8BUY - chains A and B; structure by X-ray diffraction, 1.60 A resolution.

Chain A (and B):
Name: Granule associated Rac and RHOG effector protein 1
Source organism: Homo sapiens
Notes: chain B of this document is another copy of the same molecule, construct and numbering; everything in this record applies to it too
UniProt: O15063 (GRRE1_HUMAN); residues 70-208 here = UniProt positions 70-208
Chain sequence (144 residues; row label = number of the first residue in the row):
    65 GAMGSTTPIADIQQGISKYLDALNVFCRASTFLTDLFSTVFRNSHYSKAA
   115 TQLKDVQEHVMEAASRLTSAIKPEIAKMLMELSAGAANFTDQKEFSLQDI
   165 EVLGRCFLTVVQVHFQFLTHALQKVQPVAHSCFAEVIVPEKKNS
Disordered / not traced: 65-68, 203-208 (chain B: 65-69, 150-157, 205-208)
Sequence notes: expression tag (65-69)
From the paper describing this entry:
  - mutagenesis - A140T, A140V, M144K: abolished binding to Rac1
  - mutagenesis - A140V: unchanged binding to Rab35

Interface between chain A and chain B:
Residue-residue contacts - 93 pairs, chain A then chain B:
  Asp75(A) with Leu100(B)
  Gly79(A) with Leu97(B)
  Ile80(A) with Leu97(B), hydrophobic
  Tyr83(A) with Phe90(B), hydrophobic; Ser94(B); Leu97(B), hydrophobic
  Ala86(A) with Phe90(B), hydrophobic; Ala93(B), hydrophobic
  Leu87(A) with Phe90(B), hydrophobic
  Phe90(A) with Tyr83(B), hydrophobic; Ala86(B), hydrophobic; Leu87(B), hydrophobic; His178(B); Phe181(B), hydrophobic
  Ala93(A) with Tyr83(B), hydrophobic; Ala86(B), hydrophobic
  Ser94(A) with Tyr83(B); His178(B)
  Leu97(A) with Gly79(B); Ile80(B); Tyr83(B), hydrophobic; Val174(B), hydrophobic
  Leu100(A) with Asp75(B)
  Phe101(A) with Ile76(B), hydrophobic; Leu167(B); Phe171(B), hydrophobic
  Val104(A) with Phe159(B), hydrophobic; Ile164(B); Leu167(B), hydrophobic
  Phe105(A) with Ile164(B); Leu167(B); Gly168(B); Phe171(B), hydrophobic
  Ser108(A) with Ile164(B)
  His109(A) with Glu165(B), salt bridge
  Tyr110(A) with Ile164(B); Glu165(B), hydrogen bond; Gly168(B)
  Ala114(A) with Phe171(B), hydrophobic
  Leu117(A) with Phe171(B), hydrophobic; Val175(B), hydrophobic
  Gln121(A) with His178(B)
  Gln156(A) with Val104(B); Arg106(B)
  Phe159(A) with Val104(B), hydrophobic
  Ile164(A) with Val104(B); Phe105(B); Ser108(B); Tyr110(B)
  Glu165(A) with His109(B), salt bridge; Tyr110(B), hydrogen bond
  Leu167(A) with Phe101(B); Val104(B), hydrophobic; Phe105(B)
  Gly168(A) with Phe105(B); Tyr110(B)
  Phe171(A) with Phe101(B), hydrophobic; Phe105(B), hydrophobic; Ala114(B), hydrophobic; Leu117(B), hydrophobic; Cys196(B), hydrophobic
  Leu172(A) with Cys196(B), hydrophobic; Glu199(B); Val200(B), hydrophobic
  Val174(A) with Leu97(B), hydrophobic
  Val175(A) with Leu117(B), hydrophobic; Ala193(B), hydrophobic
  Gln176(A) with Phe197(B); Val200(B)
  His178(A) with Phe90(B); Ser94(B); Gln121(B), hydrogen bond
  Phe179(A) with Leu186(B), hydrophobic; Gln190(B); Ala193(B), hydrophobic; Phe197(B), hydrophobic
  Leu182(A) with Leu182(B), hydrophobic; Ala185(B); Leu186(B)
  Thr183(A) with Leu186(B)
  Ala185(A) with Leu182(B)
  Leu186(A) with Phe179(B), hydrophobic; Leu182(B), hydrophobic; Thr183(B); Leu186(B), hydrophobic
  Gln190(A) with Phe179(B)
  Ala193(A) with Val175(B), hydrophobic
  Cys196(A) with Phe171(B), hydrophobic; Leu172(B), hydrophobic
  Phe197(A) with Leu172(B)
  Val200(A) with Gly168(B); Arg169(B); Leu172(B), hydrophobic
Also at the interface, not in a pair above, chain A (53 interface residues in all): Ile76, Lys82, Val89, Phe96, Thr98, Arg169, Cys170, Gln180, Phe181, Val189, Glu199
Also at the interface, not in a pair above, chain B (53 interface residues in all): Lys82, Val89, Phe96, Thr103, Ala113, Cys170, Gln176, Val189

Overview:
Chain A and chain B each contribute 53 residues to their interface, with 3 hydrogen bonds and 2 salt bridges.
Polar pairs include His109(A)-Glu165(B), Tyr110(A)-Glu165(B) and His178(A)-Gln121(B). From the paper: A140T,
A140V and M144K of chain A abolish binding to Rac1; A140V of chain A leaves binding to Rab35 unchanged.
Both chains are Granule associated Rac and RHOG effector protein 1 (Homo sapiens). Entry 8BUY (Rac-binding
domain of human MiniBAR) was determined by X-ray diffraction together with 8BUX from the same study.
